5KSU - chains A and C of the 3 polymer chains in the assembly; structure by X-ray diffraction, 2.73 A resolution.

# Chain A
Protein: HLA class II histocompatibility antigen, DQ alpha 1 chain
Organism: Homo sapiens
Reference sequence: P01909 (DQA1_HUMAN); the construct lacks a stretch of the UniProt sequence and is renumbered around it, so the offset changes along the chain: -1 to 9 = UniProt 24-34; 10-52 = UniProt 36-78; 54-191 = UniProt 79-216
Chain sequence (199 residues; each row starts with the number of its first residue; note: 1 number in that range is skipped by the numbering (no residue carries it; nothing is unmodelled there); numbers below 1 keep their minus sign (Glu-1 is residue -1)):
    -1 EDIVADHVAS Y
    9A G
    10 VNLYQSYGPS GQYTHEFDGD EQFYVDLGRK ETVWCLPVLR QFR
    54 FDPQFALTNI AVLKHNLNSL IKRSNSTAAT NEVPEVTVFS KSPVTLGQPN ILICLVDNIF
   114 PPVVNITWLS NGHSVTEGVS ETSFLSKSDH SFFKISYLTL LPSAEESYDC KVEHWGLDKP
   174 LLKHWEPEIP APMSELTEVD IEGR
Unresolved in the structure: -1, 182-197
Cystine bridges: Cys107-Cys163
Differences from the reference sequence: expression tag (192-197)
UniProt features mapped onto this chain:
  - region: Glu179 to Glu191 (Connecting peptide)
  - glycosylation (N-linked (GlcNAc...) asparagine): Asn78, Asn118

# Chain C
Protein: HLA class II histocompatibility antigen gamma chain
Organism: Homo sapiens
Chain sequence (15 residues; row label = number of the first residue in the row; note: 1 number in that range is skipped by the numbering (no residue carries it; nothing is unmodelled there); numbers below 1 keep their minus sign (Pro-4 is residue -4)):
    -4 PVSK
     1 MRMATPLLMQ A
Unresolved in the structure: 11

# Chain A / chain C interface
Contacting residue pairs - 25 pairs, chain A then chain C:
  Tyr9(A) with Met1(C), hydrophobic; Met3(C); Ala4(C), hydrogen bond (backbone-backbone)
  Tyr22(A) with Met3(C)
  His24(A) with Met1(C); Arg2(C)
  Gln31(A) with Met1(C)
  Gln50(A) with Val-3(C)
  Phe51(A) with Ser-2(C)
  Arg52(A) with Ser-2(C), hydrogen bond (backbone-backbone); Lys-1(C); Met1(C), hydrogen bond (backbone-backbone)
  Phe54(A) with Met1(C)
  Phe58(A) with Met3(C), hydrophobic
  Asn62(A) with Met3(C); Ala4(C); Thr5(C); Pro6(C)
  Val65(A) with Leu7(C); Leu8(C)
  His68(A) with Leu8(C)
  Asn69(A) with Leu7(C), hydrogen bond (side chain-backbone); Leu8(C); Met9(C), hydrogen bond (side chain-backbone)
  Leu73(A) with Met9(C), hydrophobic
Other interface residues (no listed pair), chain A (16 interface residues in all): Trp43, Arg76
Other interface residues (no listed pair), chain C (13 interface residues in all): Gln10

# In short
16 residues of chain A and 13 residues of chain C are in contact; the contacts include 5 hydrogen bonds. Polar
contacts include Asn69(A)-Leu7(C), Asn69(A)-Met9(C) and Tyr9(A)-Ala4(C).
Here chain A is HLA class II histocompatibility antigen, DQ alpha 1 chain and chain C is HLA class II
histocompatibility antigen gamma chain, both from Homo sapiens. Entry 5KSU (Crystal structure of
HLA-DQ2.5-CLIP1 at 2.73 resolution) was determined by X-ray diffraction (same publication as 5KSV).
